8YJM - chains A and F of the 7 polymer chains in the assembly; structure by X-ray diffraction, 4.15 A resolution (low resolution: residue-level contacts below are approximate; hydrogen-bond / salt-bridge calls are withheld).

[Chain A]
Protein: FACT complex subunit SPT16
From: Homo sapiens
Reference sequence: Q9Y5B9 (SP16H_HUMAN); numbering as in UniProt (aligned over 644-988)
Sequence (350 residues; each row starts with the number of its first residue):
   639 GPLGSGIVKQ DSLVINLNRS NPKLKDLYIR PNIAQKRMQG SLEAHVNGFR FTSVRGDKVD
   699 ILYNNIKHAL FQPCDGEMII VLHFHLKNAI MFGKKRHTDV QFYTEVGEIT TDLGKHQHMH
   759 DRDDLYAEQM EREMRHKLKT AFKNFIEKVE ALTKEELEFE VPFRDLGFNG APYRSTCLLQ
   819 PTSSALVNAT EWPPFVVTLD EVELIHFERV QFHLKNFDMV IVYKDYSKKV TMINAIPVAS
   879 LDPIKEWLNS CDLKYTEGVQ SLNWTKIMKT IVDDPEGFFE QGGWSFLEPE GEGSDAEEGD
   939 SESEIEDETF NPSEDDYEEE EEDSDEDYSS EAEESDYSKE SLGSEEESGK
Disordered / not traced: 639-644, 929-939, 966-988
Differences from the reference sequence: expression tag (639-643)
UniProt features mapped onto this chain:
  - modified residue: S650 (Phosphoserine), S658 (Phosphoserine), K732 (N6-acetyllysine), K786 (N6-acetyllysine), T903 (Phosphothreonine), K904 (N6-acetyllysine), S979 (Phosphoserine), S982 (Phosphoserine), S986 (Phosphoserine)
  - cross-link: K647 (Glycyl lysine isopeptide (Lys-Gly) (interchain with G-Cter in SUMO2))
  - natural variant: R734 (R734W: In NEDDFAC; uncertain significance)

[Chain F]
Protein: Histone H4
From: Homo sapiens
Reference sequence: P62805 (H4_HUMAN); residues 0-102 here correspond to UniProt positions 1-103 (UniProt number = residue number + 1)
Sequence (103 residues; numbered 0 to 102; the number before each row is that of its first residue; numbering starts at 0):
     0 MSGRGKGGKG LGKGGAKRHR KVLRDNIQGI TKPAIRRLAR RGGVKRISGL IYEETRGVLK
    60 VFLENVIRDA VTYTEHAKRK TVTAMDVVYA LKRQGRTLYG FGG
Disordered / not traced: 0-25, 100-102
UniProt features mapped onto this chain:
  - DNA-binding region: K16 to K20
  - modified residue: S1 (N-acetylserine), R3 (Asymmetric dimethylarginine), K5 (N6-(2-hydroxyisobutyryl)lysine), K8 (N6-(2-hydroxyisobutyryl)lysine), K12 (N6-(2-hydroxyisobutyryl)lysine), K16 (N6-(2-hydroxyisobutyryl)lysine), K20 (N6,N6,N6-trimethyllysine), K31 (N6-(2-hydroxyisobutyryl)lysine), K44 (N6-(2-hydroxyisobutyryl)lysine), S47 (Phosphoserine), Y51 (Phosphotyrosine), K59 (N6-(2-hydroxyisobutyryl)lysine), K77 (N6-(2-hydroxyisobutyryl)lysine), K79 (N6-(2-hydroxyisobutyryl)lysine), T80 (Phosphothreonine), Y88 (Phosphotyrosine), K91 (N6-(2-hydroxyisobutyryl)lysine)
  - cross-link (Glycyl lysine isopeptide (Lys-Gly)): K12 (interchain with G-Cter in SUMO2), K20 (interchain with G-Cter in SUMO2), K31 (interchain with G-Cter in SUMO2), K59 (interchain with G-Cter in SUMO2), K79 (interchain with G-Cter in SUMO2), K91 (interchain with G-Cter in SUMO2)

[Interface between chain A and chain F]
Residue-residue contacts - 8 pairs, chain A then chain F:
  R812(A) with K44(F)
  R847(A) with R39(F); R40(F); G41(F); G42(F)
  D856(A) with K44(F)
  N872(A) with K44(F)
  V897(A) with R40(F)
Other interface residues (no listed pair), chain A (8 interface residues in all): Q849, L852, S899

[Overview]
Chain A and chain F form an interface of 8 and 5 residues respectively. Curated annotation (UniProt) lists a
DNA-binding region on chain F.
Chain A is FACT complex subunit SPT16 and chain F is Histone H4, both from Homo sapiens; the structure,
Structure of human SPT16 MD-CTD and MCM2 HBD chaperoning a histone H3-H4 tetramer and a single ..., was
determined by X-ray diffraction, deposited together with 8YJF.
